Entry 8TV9 (electron microscopy, 8.15 A resolution (very low resolution: no residue pairs are listed; an interface is given only as per-side residue counts)); this record covers chains AC and AG of the 37 polymer chains in the assembly.

== Chain AC (and AG) ==
Molecule: Fimbrial protein
From: Acinetobacter genomosp. 16BJ
Notes: chain AG of this document is another copy of the same molecule, construct and numbering; everything in this record applies to it too
UniProtKB: N9RQW9 (N9RQW9_9GAMM); residue numbers follow UniProt; this construct covers 9-78
Sequence (70 residues; each row starts with the number of its first residue):
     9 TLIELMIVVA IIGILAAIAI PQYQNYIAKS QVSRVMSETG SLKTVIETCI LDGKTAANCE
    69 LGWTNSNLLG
Disulfides: Cys57-Cys67

== Interface between chain AC and chain AG ==
At this resolution (8 A) residue pairs are not listed: 9 residues of chain AC and 8 of chain AG lie at the interface.

== Summary ==
The interface between chain AC and chain AG involves 9 residues on one side and 8 on the other.
Both chains are Fimbrial protein (Acinetobacter genomosp. 16BJ). Entry 8TV9 (Inner Mat-T4P complex) was
determined by electron microscopy, deposited together with 8TOB, 8TOC, 8TVA, 8TW2 and 8TWC.
